5O5I - chain A; structure by X-ray diffraction, 3.01 A resolution.

# Chain A
Molecule: Roundabout homolog 1
Organism: Homo sapiens
UniProt: Q9Y6N7 (ROBO1_HUMAN); residue numbers follow UniProt; this construct covers 454-543
Amino-acid sequence (92 residues; numbered 454 to 545; the number before each row is that of its first residue):
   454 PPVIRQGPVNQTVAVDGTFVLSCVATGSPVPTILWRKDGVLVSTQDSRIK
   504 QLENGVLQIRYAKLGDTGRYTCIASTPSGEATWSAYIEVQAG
Disulfides: Cys-476/Cys-525
Sequence notes: expression tag (544-545)
Curated features (UniProtKB/Swiss-Prot):
  - glycosylation: Asn-463 (N-linked (GlcNAc...) asparagine)

# Overview
Chain A is Roundabout homolog 1 (Homo sapiens); the structure, Robo1 Ig5, was determined by X-ray diffraction
together with 5O5G and 5OPE from the same study.
